Entry 3X1U (X-ray diffraction, 3.25 A resolution); this record covers chains J and E of the 10 polymer chains in the assembly.

== Chain J ==
Molecule: 146-nt DNA strand
Sequence (146 nucleotides; row label = number of the first residue in the row):
   147 ATCAATATCC ACCTGCAGAT TCTACCAAAA GTGTATTTGG AAACTGCTCC ATCAAAAGGC
   207 ATGTTCAGCT GAATTCAGCT GAACATGCCT TTTGATGGAG CAGTTTCCAA ATACACTTTT
   267 GGTAGAATCT GCAGGTGGAT ATTGAT

== Chain E ==
Name: Histone H3.1
Source organism: Homo sapiens
Reference sequence: P68431 (H31_HUMAN); residues 1-135 here correspond to UniProt positions 2-136 (UniProt number = residue number + 1)
Sequence (135 residues; row label = number of the first residue in the row):
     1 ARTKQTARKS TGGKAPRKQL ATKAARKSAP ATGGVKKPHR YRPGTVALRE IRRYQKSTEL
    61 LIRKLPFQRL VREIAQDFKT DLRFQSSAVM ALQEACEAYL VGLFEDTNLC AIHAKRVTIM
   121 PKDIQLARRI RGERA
Not modelled in the structure: 1-36
Ion coordination: Mn2+ near Asp77 (its only coordinating residue here)
UniProt features mapped onto this chain:
  - modified residue: Arg2 (Asymmetric dimethylarginine), Thr3 (Phosphothreonine), Lys4 (Allysine), Gln5 (5-glutamyl dopamine), Thr6 (Phosphothreonine), Arg8 (Citrulline), Lys9 (N6,N6,N6-trimethyllysine), Ser10 (ADP-ribosylserine), Thr11 (Phosphothreonine), Lys14 (N6-(2-hydroxyisobutyryl)lysine), Arg17 (Asymmetric dimethylarginine), Lys18 (N6-(2-hydroxyisobutyryl)lysine), Lys23 (N6-(2-hydroxyisobutyryl)lysine), Arg26 (Citrulline), Lys27 (N6,N6,N6-trimethyllysine), Ser28 (ADP-ribosylserine), Lys36 (N6,N6,N6-trimethyllysine), Lys37 (N6-methyllysine), Tyr41 (Phosphotyrosine), Lys56 (N6,N6,N6-trimethyllysine) and 8 more in UniProt
  - lipidation: Lys18 (N6-decanoyllysine)

== How chain J and chain E interact ==
Residue-residue contacts (23; chain J residue first):
  DC196(J) with Arg83(E), phosphate contact; Phe84(E), sugar contact; Gln85(E), phosphate contact; Ser86(E), phosphate contact
  DA197(J) with Arg72(E), salt bridge to the phosphate; Arg83(E), phosphate contact; Phe84(E), hydrogen bond to the phosphate
  DC206(J) with Arg63(E), phosphate contact
  DA207(J) with Arg63(E), salt bridge to the phosphate
  DC215(J) with Arg42(E), salt bridge to the phosphate; Pro43(E), sugar contact
  DT216(J) with Val117(E), phosphate contact; Thr118(E), phosphate contact
  DG217(J) with Arg116(E), phosphate contact; Val117(E), hydrogen bond to the phosphate; Thr118(E), hydrogen bond to the phosphate; Met120(E), phosphate contact
  DA218(J) with Arg116(E), phosphate contact
  DT289(J) with Tyr41(E), phosphate contact
  DG290(J) with Arg40(E), sugar contact; Tyr41(E), sugar contact; Arg42(E), hydrogen bond to the phosphate; Thr45(E), hydrogen bond to the phosphate
Also at the interface, not in a pair above, chain J (12 interface residues in all): DG214, DA291
Also at the interface, not in a pair above, chain E (18 interface residues in all): His39, Lys115, Lys122

== Summary ==
Chain J and chain E form an interface of 12 and 18 residues respectively, with 5 hydrogen bonds and 3 salt
bridges. Among the polar pairs are DA197(J)-Phe84(E), DG217(J)-Val117(E) and DG217(J)-Thr118(E).
Here chain J is a 146-nt DNA strand and chain E is Histone H3.1 (Homo sapiens). Entry 3X1U (Crystal structure
of nucleosome core particle in the presence of histone variants involved in reprogramming) was determined by
X-ray diffraction (same publication as 3X1S, 3X1T and 3X1V).
